Entry 1BPE (X-ray diffraction, 2.90 A resolution); this record covers chain A.

# Chain A
Name: DNA polymerase beta
From: Rattus norvegicus
Notes: EC 2.7.7.7
UniProt: P06766 (DPOB_RAT); residues 2-335 here correspond to UniProt positions 1-334 (UniProt number = residue number - 1)
Amino-acid sequence (335 residues; row label = number of the first residue in the row):
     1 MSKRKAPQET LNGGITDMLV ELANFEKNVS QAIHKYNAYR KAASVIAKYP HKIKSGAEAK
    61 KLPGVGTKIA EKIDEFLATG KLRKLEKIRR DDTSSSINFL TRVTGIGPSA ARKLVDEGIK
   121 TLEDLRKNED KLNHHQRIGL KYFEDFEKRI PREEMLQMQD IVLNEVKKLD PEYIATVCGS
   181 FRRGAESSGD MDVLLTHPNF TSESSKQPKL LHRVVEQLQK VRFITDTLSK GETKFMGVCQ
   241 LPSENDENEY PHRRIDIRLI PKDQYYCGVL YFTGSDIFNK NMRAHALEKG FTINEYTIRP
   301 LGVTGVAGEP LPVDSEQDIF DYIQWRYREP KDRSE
Unresolved in the structure: 1-11, 26-55, 64-70, 246-248
Construct notes: conflict Arg-90 (Gln89 in P06766)
Residues lining bound ligands: 2'-deoxyadenosine 5'-triphosphate (DTP): Ser-180, Ser-187, Ser-188, Gly-189, Asp-190
Curated features (UniProtKB/Swiss-Prot):
  - binding site (K(+)): Lys-61
  - binding site (Na(+)): Lys-61

# In short
Chain A binds 2'-deoxyadenosine 5'-triphosphate. From UniProt: K+-binding residue Lys-61 and Na+-binding
residue Lys-61.
Chain A is DNA polymerase beta (Rattus norvegicus); the structure, Crystal structure of rat DNA polymerase
beta; evidence for a common polymerase mechanism, was determined by X-ray diffraction together with 2BPC, 1BPB
and 1BPD from the same study.
